Entry 8SU4 (X-ray diffraction, 1.43 A resolution); this record covers chain A.

# Chain A
Name: Epi-isozizaene synthase
From: Streptomyces coelicolor A3(2)
Notes: EC 4.2.3.37
Reference sequence: Q9K499 (CYC1_STRCO); residues 2-361 here = UniProt positions 2-361
Sequence (382 residues; row label = number of the first residue in the row; numbers below 1 keep their minus sign (Met-20 is residue -20)):
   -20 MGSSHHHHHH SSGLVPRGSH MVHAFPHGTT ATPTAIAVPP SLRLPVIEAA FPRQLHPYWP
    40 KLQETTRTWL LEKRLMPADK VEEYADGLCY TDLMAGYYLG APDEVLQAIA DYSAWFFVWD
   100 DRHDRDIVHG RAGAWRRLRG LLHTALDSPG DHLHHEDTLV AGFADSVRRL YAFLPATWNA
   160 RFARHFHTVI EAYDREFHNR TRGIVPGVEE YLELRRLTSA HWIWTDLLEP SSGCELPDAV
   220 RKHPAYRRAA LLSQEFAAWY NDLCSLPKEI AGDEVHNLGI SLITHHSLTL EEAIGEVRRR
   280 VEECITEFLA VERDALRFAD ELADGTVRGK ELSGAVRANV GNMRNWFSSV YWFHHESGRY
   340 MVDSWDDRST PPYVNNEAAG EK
Disordered / not traced: -20 to 15, 356-361
Construct notes: initiating methionine (-20); expression tag (-19 to 1); engineered mutation Ser198 (Phe in Q9K499)
UniProt features mapped onto this chain:
  - motif: Asp99 to Asp103 (DDXXD motif)
  - binding site (Mg(2+)): Asp99, Asp103, Asn240, Ser244, Glu248
Ion coordination: Mg2+ site 1: Asp99 (together with pyrophosphate); Mg2+ site 2: Asn240, Ser244, Glu248 (together with pyrophosphate)
Residues lining bound ligands:
  - N-benzyl-N,N-diethylethanaminium (BTM): Leu72, Ser92, Phe95, Phe96, Asp99, Tyr172, Thr197, Ser198, Ala199, Trp203, Ala236, Ala237, Asn240, Val329, Phe332, His333, Arg338, Tyr339
  - pyrophosphate (POP): Phe96, Asp99, Arg194, Asn240, Ser244, Lys247, Glu248, Arg338, Tyr339

# In short
Chain A binds pyrophosphate and N-benzyl-N,N-diethylethanaminium. Asn240, Ser244 and Glu248 form the Mg2+ site
2. Curated annotation (UniProt) lists 5 Mg2+-binding residues.
Chain A is Epi-isozizaene synthase (Streptomyces coelicolor A3(2)); the structure, F198S epi-Isozizaene
Synthase: complex with 3 Mg2+, inorganic pyrophosphate, and benzyl triethyl ammonium cation, was determined by
X-ray diffraction, deposited together with 8SU0, 8SU1, 8SU2, 8SU3 and 8SU5.
